4QPG - chains A and C of the 3 polymer chains in the assembly; structure by X-ray diffraction, 3.50 A resolution.

== Chain A ==
Protein: Capsid protein VP1
Source organism: Human hepatitis A virus
Amino-acid sequence (225 residues; each row starts with the number of its first residue):
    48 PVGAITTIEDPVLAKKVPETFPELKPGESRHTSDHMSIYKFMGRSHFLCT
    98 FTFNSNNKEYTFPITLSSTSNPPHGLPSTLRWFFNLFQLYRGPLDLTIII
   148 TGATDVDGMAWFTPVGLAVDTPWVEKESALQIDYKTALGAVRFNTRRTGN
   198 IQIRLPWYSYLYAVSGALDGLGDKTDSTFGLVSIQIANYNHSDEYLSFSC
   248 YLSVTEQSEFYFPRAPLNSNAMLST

== Chain C ==
Protein: Capsid protein VP3
Source organism: Human hepatitis A virus
Amino-acid sequence (246 residues; row label = number of the first residue in the row):
     1 MMRNETRVSTTENVVNLSNYEDARAKMSFALDQEDWKSDPSQGGGIKITH
    51 FTTWTSIPTLAAQFPFNASDSVGQQIKVIPVDPYFFQMTNTNPDQKCITA
   101 LASICQMFCFWRGDLVFDFQVFPTKYHSGRLLFCFVPGNELIDVTGITLK
   151 QATTAPCAVMDIAGVQSTLRFRVPWISDTPYRVNRYTKEAHQKGEYTAIG
   201 KLIVYCYNRLTSPSNVAHHVRVNVYLSAINLECFAPLYHAMDVTTQ

== Interface between chain A and chain C ==
Contacting residue pairs - 160 pairs, chain A then chain C:
  Gly-50(A) / Arg-170(C)
  Ala-51(A) / Leu-169(C)
  Ala-51(A) / Arg-170(C)  hydrogen bond (backbone-backbone)
  Ile-52(A) / Gln-166(C)
  Ile-52(A) / Thr-168(C)
  Thr-53(A) / Gln-166(C)
  Thr-53(A) / Ser-167(C)
  Thr-53(A) / Thr-168(C)  hydrogen bond (backbone-backbone)
  Thr-53(A) / Arg-170(C)
  Thr-54(A) / Gln-166(C)  hydrogen bond
  Thr-54(A) / Ser-167(C)
  Ile-55(A) / Gln-120(C)
  Ile-55(A) / Thr-168(C)  hydrogen bond (backbone-side chain)
  Ile-55(A) / Tyr-225(C)  hydrophobic
  Glu-56(A) / Gln-120(C)  hydrogen bond
  Glu-56(A) / Ser-167(C)  hydrogen bond
  Ala-61(A) / Arg-170(C)  hydrogen bond (backbone-side chain)
  Lys-63(A) / Arg-170(C)  hydrogen bond (backbone-side chain)
  Pro-65(A) / Arg-170(C)
  Pro-65(A) / Arg-172(C)  hydrogen bond (backbone-side chain)
  Thr-67(A) / Arg-170(C)  hydrogen bond (side chain-backbone)
  Thr-67(A) / Phe-171(C)
  Thr-67(A) / Arg-172(C)  hydrogen bond (side chain-backbone)
  Phe-68(A) / Pro-156(C)  hydrophobic
  Phe-68(A) / Cys-157(C)
  Phe-68(A) / Phe-171(C)  hydrophobic
  Glu-70(A) / Asp-114(C)
  Glu-70(A) / Arg-172(C)  salt bridge
  Glu-70(A) / Pro-174(C)
  Pro-73(A) / Asn-230(C)
  Ser-76(A) / Tyr-181(C)  hydrogen bond
  Ser-76(A) / Glu-232(C)  hydrogen bond
  His-78(A) / Glu-232(C)  salt bridge
  His-78(A) / Phe-234(C)
  Asp-81(A) / His-50(C)  salt bridge
  His-82(A) / Phe-108(C)
  His-82(A) / Cys-233(C)
  His-82(A) / Phe-234(C)
  His-82(A) / Ala-235(C)  hydrogen bond (side chain-backbone)
  His-82(A) / Pro-236(C)
  Met-83(A) / His-50(C)  hydrogen bond (backbone-side chain)
  Met-83(A) / Phe-51(C)  hydrogen bond (backbone-backbone)
  Met-83(A) / Thr-55(C)
  Met-83(A) / Ile-104(C)  hydrophobic
  Met-83(A) / Cys-233(C)
  Ser-84(A) / Thr-49(C)
  Ile-85(A) / Ile-48(C)  hydrophobic
  Ile-85(A) / Thr-49(C)  hydrogen bond (backbone-backbone)
  Ile-85(A) / His-50(C)
  Ile-85(A) / Phe-51(C)  hydrophobic
  Tyr-86(A) / Lys-47(C)
  Phe-88(A) / Phe-51(C)  hydrophobic
  Phe-88(A) / Phe-108(C)  hydrophobic
  Phe-88(A) / Pro-236(C)  hydrophobic
  Gly-90(A) / Asn-19(C)
  Gly-90(A) / Tyr-20(C)  hydrogen bond (backbone-backbone)
  Gly-90(A) / Ala-23(C)
  Arg-91(A) / Leu-17(C)
  Arg-91(A) / Ser-18(C)  hydrogen bond (side chain-backbone)
  Arg-91(A) / Pro-236(C)
  Ser-92(A) / Leu-17(C)
  Ser-92(A) / Ala-23(C)
  Ser-125(A) / Tyr-238(C)
  Thr-126(A) / Met-107(C)
  Thr-126(A) / Tyr-238(C)
  Trp-129(A) / Phe-51(C)  hydrophobic
  Trp-129(A) / Ser-103(C)  hydrogen bond
  Trp-129(A) / Ile-104(C)  hydrophobic
  Trp-129(A) / Gln-106(C)
  Trp-129(A) / Met-107(C)  hydrophobic
  Leu-133(A) / Phe-51(C)  hydrophobic
  Leu-133(A) / Trp-54(C)  hydrogen bond (backbone-side chain)
  Phe-134(A) / Ile-48(C)  hydrophobic
  Leu-136(A) / Gln-42(C)
  Arg-138(A) / Lys-37(C)  hydrogen bond (side chain-backbone)
  Arg-138(A) / Ser-38(C)  hydrogen bond (side chain-backbone)
  Arg-138(A) / Asp-39(C)
  Pro-140(A) / Trp-36(C)
  Asp-142(A) / Tyr-20(C)  hydrogen bond
  Asp-142(A) / Arg-24(C)
  Asp-142(A) / Ala-25(C)  hydrogen bond (side chain-backbone)
  Thr-144(A) / Ala-23(C)
  Ala-157(A) / Phe-29(C)
  Trp-158(A) / Phe-29(C)  hydrophobic
  Phe-159(A) / Phe-29(C)
  Gly-186(A) / Phe-29(C)
  Ala-187(A) / Phe-29(C)  hydrophobic
  Val-188(A) / Phe-29(C)  hydrophobic
  Thr-195(A) / Asn-13(C)  hydrogen bond (backbone-side chain)
  Asn-197(A) / Asn-13(C)  hydrogen bond (side chain-backbone)
  Asn-197(A) / Val-15(C)
  Gln-199(A) / Asp-22(C)  hydrogen bond (side chain-backbone)
  Gln-199(A) / Ala-23(C)  hydrogen bond (side chain-backbone)
  Gln-199(A) / Arg-24(C)
  Gln-199(A) / Ala-25(C)
  Gln-199(A) / Lys-26(C)  hydrogen bond (backbone-backbone)
  Gln-199(A) / Met-27(C)  hydrogen bond (backbone-backbone)
  Ile-200(A) / Ala-25(C)
  Ile-200(A) / Met-27(C)
  Ile-200(A) / Ser-28(C)
  Ile-200(A) / Phe-29(C)  hydrophobic
  Arg-201(A) / Tyr-20(C)
  Arg-201(A) / Ala-25(C)
  Arg-201(A) / Met-27(C)  hydrogen bond (backbone-backbone)
  Arg-201(A) / Ser-28(C)
  Arg-201(A) / Phe-29(C)  hydrogen bond (backbone-backbone)
  Leu-202(A) / Phe-29(C)  hydrophobic
  Pro-203(A) / Phe-29(C)
  Pro-203(A) / Trp-36(C)  hydrophobic
  Trp-204(A) / Trp-36(C)  hydrogen bond (backbone-side chain)
  Tyr-205(A) / Ala-30(C)
  Tyr-205(A) / Leu-31(C)  hydrogen bond (side chain-backbone)
  Tyr-205(A) / Glu-34(C)  hydrogen bond
  Tyr-205(A) / Trp-36(C)  hydrophobic
  Tyr-209(A) / Asp-39(C)  hydrogen bond (side chain-backbone)
  Tyr-209(A) / Pro-40(C)
  Tyr-209(A) / Ser-41(C)  hydrogen bond (side chain-backbone)
  Tyr-209(A) / Gln-42(C)  hydrogen bond (side chain-backbone)
  Tyr-209(A) / Gly-43(C)  hydrogen bond (side chain-backbone)
  Tyr-248(A) / Leu-17(C)  hydrophobic
  Ser-250(A) / Tyr-20(C)
  Ser-250(A) / Ala-23(C)
  Val-251(A) / Tyr-20(C)
  Thr-252(A) / Tyr-20(C)
  Glu-253(A) / Tyr-20(C)  hydrogen bond
  Gln-254(A) / Asp-35(C)  hydrogen bond
  Gln-254(A) / Trp-36(C)  hydrogen bond (side chain-backbone)
  Glu-256(A) / Ser-38(C)  hydrogen bond
  Glu-256(A) / Asp-39(C)  hydrogen bond (side chain-backbone)
  Glu-256(A) / Lys-47(C)  salt bridge
  Phe-257(A) / Ile-46(C)
  Phe-257(A) / Lys-47(C)
  Phe-257(A) / Ile-48(C)  hydrogen bond (backbone-backbone)
  Tyr-258(A) / Ser-38(C)
  Tyr-258(A) / Asp-39(C)  hydrogen bond (side chain-backbone)
  Tyr-258(A) / Pro-40(C)
  Tyr-258(A) / Gly-43(C)
  Tyr-258(A) / Ile-46(C)
  Phe-259(A) / Ile-46(C)  hydrogen bond (backbone-backbone)
  Phe-259(A) / Ile-48(C)
  Pro-260(A) / Ile-46(C)
  Pro-260(A) / Ile-48(C)
  Pro-260(A) / Trp-54(C)  hydrophobic
  Arg-261(A) / Trp-54(C)  hydrogen bond (backbone-side chain)
  Pro-263(A) / Ser-103(C)
  Leu-264(A) / Ile-98(C)
  Asn-265(A) / Gln-95(C)
  Asn-265(A) / Lys-96(C)
  Asn-265(A) / Ile-98(C)
  Ser-266(A) / Phe-86(C)
  Ser-266(A) / Lys-96(C)  hydrogen bond (backbone-backbone)
  Ser-266(A) / Ile-98(C)
  Ser-266(A) / Met-241(C)  hydrogen bond (side chain-backbone)
  Asn-267(A) / Asp-94(C)
  Asn-267(A) / Gln-95(C)
  Asn-267(A) / Lys-96(C)  hydrogen bond (side chain-backbone)
  Met-269(A) / Gln-106(C)
  Met-269(A) / Ala-240(C)  hydrophobic
  Leu-270(A) / Tyr-238(C)  hydrogen bond (backbone-side chain)
  Ser-271(A) / Tyr-238(C)
Interface residues without a listed pair, chain A (78 interface residues in all): Val-64, Glu-66, Arg-77, Phe-130, Ile-146, Gly-196
Interface residues without a listed pair, chain C (78 interface residues in all): Thr-53, Cys-97, Thr-99, Ala-100, Arg-112, Val-116, Ala-158, Val-165, Val-173, Ile-229, Leu-231

== Summary ==
The chain A/chain C interface involves 78 residues from each chain, with 53 hydrogen bonds and 4 salt bridges.
Among the polar pairs are Glu-70(A)/Arg-172(C), His-78(A)/Glu-232(C) and Asp-81(A)/His-50(C).
Here chain A is Capsid protein VP1 and chain C is Capsid protein VP3, both from Human hepatitis A virus. Entry
4QPG (Crystal structure of empty hepatitis A virus) was determined by X-ray diffraction (same publication as
4QPI).
